PDB entry 7KGO | X-ray diffraction, 2.15 A resolution | chains A and B of the 3 polymer chains in the assembly

Chain A:
Molecule: MHC class I antigen
Source organism: Homo sapiens
Reference sequence: Q861F7 (Q861F7_HUMAN); residues 1-278 here = UniProt positions 1-278
Sequence (278 residues; each row starts with the number of its first residue):
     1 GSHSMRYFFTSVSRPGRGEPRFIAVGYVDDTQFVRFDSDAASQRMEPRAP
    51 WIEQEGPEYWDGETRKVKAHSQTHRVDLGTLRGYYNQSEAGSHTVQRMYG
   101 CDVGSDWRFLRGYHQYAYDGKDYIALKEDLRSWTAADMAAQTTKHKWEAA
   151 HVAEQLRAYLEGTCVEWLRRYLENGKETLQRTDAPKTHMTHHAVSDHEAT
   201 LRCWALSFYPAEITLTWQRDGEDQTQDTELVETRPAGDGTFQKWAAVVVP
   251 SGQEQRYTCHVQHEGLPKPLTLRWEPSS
Not modelled in the structure: 276-278
Disulfide bonds: Cys101-Cys164, Cys203-Cys259

Chain B:
Molecule: Beta-2-microglobulin
Source organism: Homo sapiens
Reference sequence: P61769 (B2MG_HUMAN); residues 1-99 here correspond to UniProt positions 21-119 (UniProt number = residue number + 20)
Sequence (99 residues; row label = number of the first residue in the row):
     1 IQRTPKIQVYSRHPAENGKSNFLNCYVSGFHPSDIEVDLLKNGERIEKVE
    51 HSDLSFSKDWSFYLLYYTEFTPTEKDEYACRVNHVTLSQPKIVKWDRDM
Not modelled in the structure: 1
Curated features (UniProtKB/Swiss-Prot):
  - modified residue: Gln2 (Pyrrolidone carboxylic acid)
  - glycosylation: Ile1 (N-linked (Glc) (glycation) isoleucine), Lys19 (N-linked (Glc) (glycation) lysine), Lys41 (N-linked (Glc) (glycation) lysine), Lys48 (N-linked (Glc) (glycation) lysine), Lys58 (N-linked (Glc) (glycation) lysine), Lys91 (N-linked (Glc) (glycation) lysine), Lys94 (N-linked (Glc) (glycation) lysine)
Disulfide bonds: Cys25-Cys80

How chain A and chain B interact:
Contacting residue pairs - 55 pairs, chain A then chain B:
  Phe8(A) with Ser55(B); Phe56(B)
  Phe9(A) with Phe56(B)
  Thr10(A) with Leu54(B); Phe56(B); Phe62(B)
  Val12(A) with Ser33(B)
  Ile23(A) with Leu54(B)
  Val25(A) with Asp53(B); Ser55(B)
  Tyr27(A) with Ser55(B); Tyr63(B)
  Gln32(A) with Asp53(B), hydrogen bond
  Arg35(A) with Asp53(B), salt bridge
  Gln96(A) with His31(B), hydrogen bond; Phe56(B); Trp60(B), hydrogen bond (side chain-backbone); Phe62(B)
  Arg97(A) with Phe56(B)
  Gln115(A) with Trp60(B)
  Tyr116(A) with Trp60(B)
  Ala117(A) with Trp60(B)
  Asp119(A) with His31(B)
  Gly120(A) with Arg3(B), hydrogen bond (backbone-side chain); His31(B), hydrogen bond (backbone-side chain); Trp60(B)
  Asp122(A) with Trp60(B), hydrogen bond
  His192(A) with Asp98(B)
  Arg202(A) with Asp98(B), hydrogen bond (side chain-backbone); Met99(B)
  Trp204(A) with Asp98(B); Met99(B)
  Leu206(A) with Pro14(B), hydrophobic
  Val231(A) with Gln8(B)
  Glu232(A) with Lys6(B), salt bridge; Gln8(B), hydrogen bond (backbone-side chain); Tyr26(B), hydrogen bond; Ser28(B), hydrogen bond
  Thr233(A) with Tyr26(B)
  Arg234(A) with Gln8(B), hydrogen bond; Tyr10(B); Tyr26(B); Met99(B), hydrogen bond (side chain-backbone)
  Pro235(A) with Tyr10(B), hydrogen bond (backbone-side chain); Asn24(B); Tyr26(B)
  Ala236(A) with Arg12(B), hydrogen bond (backbone-side chain); Asn24(B), hydrogen bond (backbone-side chain)
  Gly237(A) with Arg12(B); Leu65(B)
  Asp238(A) with Arg12(B)
  Gln242(A) with Tyr10(B); Ser11(B), hydrogen bond (side chain-backbone); Arg12(B), hydrogen bond (side chain-backbone)
  Trp244(A) with Met99(B), hydrogen bond (side chain-backbone)
Also at the interface, not in a pair above, chain A (35 interface residues in all): Arg48, Thr94, Met98, Lys121
Also at the interface, not in a pair above, chain B (24 interface residues in all): Asp59, Arg97

Overview:
35 residues of chain A face 24 of chain B across their interface, with 18 hydrogen bonds and 2 salt bridges.
Among the polar pairs are Arg35(A)-Asp53(B), Glu232(A)-Lys6(B) and Gln32(A)-Asp53(B).
Chain A is MHC class I antigen and chain B is Beta-2-microglobulin, both from Homo sapiens; the structure,
Crystal Structure of HLA-A*0201in complex with SARS-CoV-2 N351-359, was determined by X-ray diffraction (same
publication as 7KGP, 7KGQ, 7KGR, 7KGS and 7KGT).
